1R4P - chains A and E of the 6 polymer chains in the assembly; structure by X-ray diffraction, 1.77 A resolution.

# Chain A
Molecule: shiga-like toxin type II A subunit
Source organism: Escherichia coli
Notes: EC 3.2.2.22
UniProtKB: Q9R398 (Q9R398_ECOLI); residues 1-297 here correspond to UniProt positions 23-319 (UniProt number = residue number + 22)
Amino-acid sequence (297 residues; row label = number of the first residue in the row):
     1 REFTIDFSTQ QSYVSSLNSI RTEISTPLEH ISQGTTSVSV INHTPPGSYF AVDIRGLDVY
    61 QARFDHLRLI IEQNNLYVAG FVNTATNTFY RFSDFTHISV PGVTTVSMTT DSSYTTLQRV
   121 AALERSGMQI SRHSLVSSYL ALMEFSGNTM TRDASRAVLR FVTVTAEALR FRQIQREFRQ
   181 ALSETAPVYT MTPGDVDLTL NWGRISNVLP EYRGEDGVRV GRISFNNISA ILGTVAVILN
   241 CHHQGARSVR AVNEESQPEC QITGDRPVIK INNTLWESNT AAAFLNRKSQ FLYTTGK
Unresolved in the structure: 243-258
Disulfide bonds: Cys241-Cys260
Bound ions: Na+ site 1: Ser15, Ser19; Na+ site 2: Thr22, Ser25; Na+ site 3: Arg266, Asn279 (together with formate)

# Chain E
Molecule: shiga-like toxin type II B subunit
Source organism: Escherichia coli
UniProtKB: Q57249 (Q57249_ENTCL); residues 1-70 here correspond to UniProt positions 20-89 (UniProt number = residue number + 19)
Amino-acid sequence (70 residues; row label = number of the first residue in the row):
     1 ADCAKGKIEF SKYNEDDTFT VKVDGKEYWT SRWNLQPLLQ SAQLTGMTVT IKSSTCESGS
    61 GFAEVQFNND
Disulfide bonds: Cys3-Cys56
Reported in the primary citation:
  - binding site for 3-pyridinium-1-ylpropane-1-sulfonate: Glu15, Glu64

# How chain A and chain E interact
Contacting residue pairs (26):
  Arg219(A) - Thr45(E)  hydrogen bond (side chain-backbone)
  Gly221(A) - Leu44(E)
  Gly221(A) - Thr45(E)
  Arg222(A) - Lys7(E)  hydrogen bond (backbone-side chain)
  Arg222(A) - Ile8(E)  hydrogen bond (side chain-backbone)
  Arg222(A) - Gln43(E)  hydrogen bond (side chain-backbone)
  Arg222(A) - Leu44(E)  hydrogen bond (backbone-backbone)
  Arg222(A) - Thr45(E)
  Arg222(A) - Gly46(E)
  Ser224(A) - Asp70(E)
  Thr280(A) - Leu44(E)
  Ala283(A) - Leu44(E)
  Phe284(A) - Ser41(E)
  Phe284(A) - Thr45(E)
  Arg287(A) - Pro37(E)  hydrogen bond (side chain-backbone)
  Arg287(A) - Gln40(E)  hydrogen bond
  Arg287(A) - Ser41(E)  hydrogen bond
  Gln290(A) - Asn34(E)  hydrogen bond (side chain-backbone)
  Gln290(A) - Pro37(E)
  Tyr293(A) - Trp33(E)
  Tyr293(A) - Gln36(E)
  Tyr293(A) - Pro37(E)
  Thr294(A) - Trp33(E)
  Thr294(A) - Asn34(E)  hydrogen bond
  Gly296(A) - Trp33(E)
  Lys297(A) - Trp33(E)
Other interface residues (no listed pair), chain A (14 interface residues in all): Asp197
Other interface residues (no listed pair), chain E (14 interface residues in all): Leu38

# Overview
Chain A and chain E each contribute 14 residues to their interface; the contacts include 10 hydrogen bonds.
Polar pairs include Arg219(A)-Thr45(E), Arg222(A)-Lys7(E) and Arg222(A)-Ile8(E). Ser15(A) and Ser19(A) form
the Na+ site 1. The Na+ site 2 is built by Thr22(A) and Ser25(A). From the paper: a binding site for
3-pyridinium-1-ylpropane-1-sulfonate at Glu15(E) and Glu64(E).
Chain A is shiga-like toxin type II A subunit and chain E is shiga-like toxin type II B subunit, both from
Escherichia coli; the structure, Shiga toxin type 2, was determined by X-ray diffraction, deposited together
with 1R4Q.
